PDB entry 9GUR | electron microscopy, 4.20 A resolution (low resolution: residue-level contacts below are approximate; hydrogen-bond / salt-bridge calls are withheld) | chains 1 and 2 of the 9 polymer chains in the assembly

== Chain 1 ==
Protein: DNA-directed RNA polymerase subunit alpha
Source organism: Escherichia coli K-12
Notes: EC 2.7.7.6
UniProt: P0A7Z4 (RPOA_ECOLI); residue numbers follow UniProt; this construct covers 6-234
Amino-acid sequence (229 residues; row label = number of the first residue in the row):
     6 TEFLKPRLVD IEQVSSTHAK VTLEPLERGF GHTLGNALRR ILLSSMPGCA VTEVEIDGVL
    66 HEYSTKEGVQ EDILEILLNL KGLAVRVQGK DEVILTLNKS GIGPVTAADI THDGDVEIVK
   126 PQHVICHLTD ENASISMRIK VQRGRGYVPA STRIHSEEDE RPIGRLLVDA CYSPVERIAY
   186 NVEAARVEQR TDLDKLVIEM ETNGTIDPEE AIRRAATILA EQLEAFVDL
Curated features (UniProtKB/Swiss-Prot):
  - region: Glu162 to Glu165 (Required for interaction with Crp at class II promoters)
  - mutagenesis: Arg45 (R45C: In rpoA112; temperature-sensitive, blocks RNA polymerase assembly), Glu162 to Glu165 (5-fold decrease in CRP-class II promoter-dependent transcription), Glu165 (E165K: 5-fold decrease in CRP-class II promoter-dependent transcription), Arg191 (R191C: In rpoA101; temperature-sensitive)

== Chain 2 ==
Protein: DNA-directed RNA polymerase subunit alpha
Source organism: Escherichia coli K-12
Notes: EC 2.7.7.6
UniProt: P0A7Z4 (RPOA_ECOLI); numbering as in UniProt (aligned over 4-233)
Amino-acid sequence (230 residues; each row starts with the number of its first residue):
     4 SVTEFLKPRL VDIEQVSSTH AKVTLEPLER GFGHTLGNAL RRILLSSMPG CAVTEVEIDG
    64 VLHEYSTKEG VQEDILEILL NLKGLAVRVQ GKDEVILTLN KSGIGPVTAA DITHDGDVEI
   124 VKPQHVICHL TDENASISMR IKVQRGRGYV PASTRIHSEE DERPIGRLLV DACYSPVERI
   184 AYNVEAARVE QRTDLDKLVI EMETNGTIDP EEAIRRAATI LAEQLEAFVD
Disordered / not traced: 158-168
Curated features (UniProtKB/Swiss-Prot):
  - region: Glu162 to Glu165 (Required for interaction with Crp at class II promoters)
  - mutagenesis: Arg45 (R45C: In rpoA112; temperature-sensitive, blocks RNA polymerase assembly), Glu162 to Glu165 (5-fold decrease in CRP-class II promoter-dependent transcription), Glu165 (E165K: 5-fold decrease in CRP-class II promoter-dependent transcription), Arg191 (R191C: In rpoA101; temperature-sensitive)

== Chain 1 / chain 2 interface ==
Pairs across the interface (58):
  Phe8(1) - Arg150(2)
  Lys10(1) - Glu226(2)
  Lys10(1) - Gln227(2)
  Pro11(1) - Gln227(2)
  Pro11(1) - Ala230(2)
  Leu13(1) - Phe231(2)
  Leu28(1) - Phe231(2)
  Glu32(1) - Arg150(2)
  Gly34(1) - Arg45(2)
  Phe35(1) - Ile46(2)
  Phe35(1) - Ser50(2)
  His37(1) - Arg45(2)
  Thr38(1) - Ala42(2)
  Thr38(1) - Arg45(2)
  Leu39(1) - Leu228(2)
  Asn41(1) - Asn41(2)
  Ala42(1) - Thr38(2)
  Arg45(1) - Gly34(2)
  Arg45(1) - His37(2)
  Arg45(1) - Thr38(2)
  Ser49(1) - Phe35(2)
  Ser50(1) - Phe8(2)
  Ser50(1) - Phe35(2)
  Pro52(1) - Val5(2)
  Arg148(1) - Val5(2)
  Arg150(1) - Ser4(2)
  Arg150(1) - Val5(2)
  Arg150(1) - Glu7(2)
  Arg150(1) - Phe8(2)
  Arg150(1) - Glu32(2)
  Arg218(1) - Phe231(2)
  Arg218(1) - Asp233(2)
  Arg219(1) - Thr6(2)
  Arg219(1) - Asp233(2)
  Ala221(1) - Phe231(2)
  Thr222(1) - Asp233(2)
  Ile223(1) - Phe8(2)
  Leu224(1) - Leu228(2)
  Ala225(1) - Leu228(2)
  Gln227(1) - Leu9(2)
  Gln227(1) - Lys10(2)
  Gln227(1) - Phe35(2)
  Leu228(1) - Ala221(2)
  Leu228(1) - Leu224(2)
  Leu228(1) - Ala225(2)
  Leu228(1) - Leu228(2)
  Ala230(1) - Pro11(2)
  Ala230(1) - Leu13(2)
  Phe231(1) - Leu43(2)
  Phe231(1) - Ile217(2)
  Phe231(1) - Arg218(2)
  Phe231(1) - Ala221(2)
  Val232(1) - Arg218(2)
  Asp233(1) - Arg12(2)
  Asp233(1) - Leu13(2)
  Leu234(1) - Leu13(2)
  Leu234(1) - Glu214(2)
  Leu234(1) - Arg218(2)
Interface residues without a listed pair, chain 1 (39 interface residues in all): Glu7, Leu9, Arg12, Ile46, Glu215, Glu226
Interface residues without a listed pair, chain 2 (40 interface residues in all): Leu28, Leu31, Leu39, Leu201, Ile223, Val232

== Overview ==
Chain 1 and chain 2 form an interface of 39 and 40 residues respectively. Curated annotation (UniProt) lists 6
mutagenesis sites on chain 1; 6 mutagenesis sites on chain 2.
Here chain 1 is DNA-directed RNA polymerase subunit alpha and chain 2 is DNA-directed RNA polymerase subunit
alpha, both from Escherichia coli K-12. Entry 9GUR (30S mRNA delivery complex TEC resolved (TEC only)) was
determined by electron microscopy, deposited together with 9GUP, 9GUQ, 9GUS, 9GUT, 9GUU, 9GUV, 9GUW and 9GUX.
